7CGE - chains D and I of the 12 polymer chains in the assembly; structure by electron microscopy, 2.90 A resolution.

[Chain D]
Protein: Lipid asymmetry maintenance ABC transporter permease subunit MlaE
Source organism: Escherichia coli (strain K12)
UniProt: A0A4S5B3V0 (A0A4S5B3V0_ECOLI); residue numbers follow UniProt; this construct covers 1-260
Sequence (260 residues; each row starts with the number of its first residue):
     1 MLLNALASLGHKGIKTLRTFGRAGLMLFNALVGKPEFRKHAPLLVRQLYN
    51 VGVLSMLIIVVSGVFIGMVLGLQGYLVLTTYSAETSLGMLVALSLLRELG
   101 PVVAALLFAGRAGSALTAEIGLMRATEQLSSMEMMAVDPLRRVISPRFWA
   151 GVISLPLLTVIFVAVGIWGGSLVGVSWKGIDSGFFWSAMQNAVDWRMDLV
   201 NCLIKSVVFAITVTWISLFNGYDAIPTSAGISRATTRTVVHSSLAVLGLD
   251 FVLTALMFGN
Not modelled in the structure: 1-2, 260
Residues lining bound ligands:
  - phosphatidylglycerol (PGW; (1R)-2-{[(S)-{[(2S)-2,3-dihydroxypropyl]oxy}(hydroxy)phosphoryl]oxy}-1-[(hexadecanoyloxy)methyl]ethyl (9Z)-octadec-9-enoate), molecule 1: K12, K15, T16, T19, F20, A23, V208, I211, T212, W215, I216, F219, R237, H241
  - phosphatidylglycerol (PGW), molecule 2: L27, L31, F148, W149, V152, W195, R196, V200, I204, V207, V208, I211
  - phosphatidylglycerol (PGW), molecule 3: Y49, V53, L54, M56, L57, V60, V61, V64
  - phosphatidylglycerol (PGW), molecule 4: L57, V61, F65
  - phosphatidylglycerol (PGW), molecule 5: I66, V69, L70, Q73, L76, V77, Y81, L99, V103
  - phosphatidylglycerol (PGW), molecule 6: L78, Y81, A83, M89, L90, L93, S94, R97, E98, L99, V102, D250
  - phosphatidylglycerol (PGW), molecule 7: L96, P156, L157, V160, W195, L199, V200, C202, L203
  - phosphatidylglycerol (PGW), molecule 8: I216, R237, H241, L244, A245, G248, L249, F251, V252, L253
What the authors report for this chain:
  - mutagenesis - I14N, R97E, L99N, R237E/H241E: decreased growth in response to SDS/EDTA
  - binding site for phosphatidylglycerol: I66, L70, V77, L78, M89, R97, L99, R196

[Chain I]
Protein: Outer membrane lipid asymmetry maintenance protein MlaD
Source organism: Escherichia coli (strain K12)
UniProt: A0A6D2XU65 (A0A6D2XU65_ECOLI); residues 1-183 here = UniProt positions 1-183
Sequence (183 residues; each row starts with the number of its first residue):
     1 MQTKKNEIWVGIFLLAALLAALFVCLKAANVTSIRTEPTYTLYATFDNIG
    51 GLKARSPVSIGGVVVGRVADITLDPKTYLPRVTLEIEQRYNHIPDTSSLS
   101 IRTSGLLGEQYLALNVGFEDPELGTAILKDGDTIQDTKSAMVLEDLIGQF
   151 LYGSKGDDNKNSGDAPAAAPGNNETTEPVGTTK
Not modelled in the structure: 1-3, 31-35, 153-183
What the authors report for this chain:
  - binding site for phosphatidylglycerol: R55, R67, L106, L107

[Interface between chain D and chain I]
Pairs across the interface - 13 pairs, chain D then chain I:
  S86(D) - L107(I)
  S176(D) - A29(I)
  D181(D) - P57(I)
  D181(D) - R67(I)  salt bridge
  S182(D) - R55(I)  hydrogen bond (backbone-side chain)
  S182(D) - R67(I)
  G183(D) - R55(I)
  G183(D) - R67(I)
  F184(D) - P57(I)
  F184(D) - E109(I)
  F184(D) - Q110(I)
  W186(D) - R55(I)
  A188(D) - E109(I)
Also at the interface, not in a pair above, chain D (10 interface residues in all): S187, N191
Also at the interface, not in a pair above, chain I (12 interface residues in all): K53, A54, V64, S104, Y111

[Overview]
Chain D and chain I form an interface of 10 and 12 residues respectively; the contacts include 1 hydrogen bond
and 1 salt bridge. Polar contacts include D181(D)-R67(I) and S182(D)-R55(I). From the paper: a binding site
for phosphatidylglycerol at I66(D), L70(D) and R55(I) among others; I14N, R97E and L99N of chain D, among
others, reduce growth in response to SDS/EDTA.
Here chain D is Lipid asymmetry maintenance ABC transporter permease subunit MlaE and chain I is Outer
membrane lipid asymmetry maintenance protein MlaD, both from Escherichia coli (strain K12). Entry 7CGE (The
overall structure of nucleotide free MlaFEDB complex) was determined by electron microscopy (same publication
as 7CGN and 7CH0).
